4PU4 - chains A and D of the 6 polymer chains in the assembly; structure by X-ray diffraction, 3.79 A resolution.

[Chain A]
Molecule: Toxin-antitoxin system toxin HipA family
From: Shewanella oneidensis
UniProt: Q8EIX3 (Q8EIX3_SHEON); residues 1-433 here = UniProt positions 1-433
Sequence (454 residues; numbered -20 to 433; the number before each row is that of its first residue; numbers below 1 keep their minus sign (Met-20 is residue -20)):
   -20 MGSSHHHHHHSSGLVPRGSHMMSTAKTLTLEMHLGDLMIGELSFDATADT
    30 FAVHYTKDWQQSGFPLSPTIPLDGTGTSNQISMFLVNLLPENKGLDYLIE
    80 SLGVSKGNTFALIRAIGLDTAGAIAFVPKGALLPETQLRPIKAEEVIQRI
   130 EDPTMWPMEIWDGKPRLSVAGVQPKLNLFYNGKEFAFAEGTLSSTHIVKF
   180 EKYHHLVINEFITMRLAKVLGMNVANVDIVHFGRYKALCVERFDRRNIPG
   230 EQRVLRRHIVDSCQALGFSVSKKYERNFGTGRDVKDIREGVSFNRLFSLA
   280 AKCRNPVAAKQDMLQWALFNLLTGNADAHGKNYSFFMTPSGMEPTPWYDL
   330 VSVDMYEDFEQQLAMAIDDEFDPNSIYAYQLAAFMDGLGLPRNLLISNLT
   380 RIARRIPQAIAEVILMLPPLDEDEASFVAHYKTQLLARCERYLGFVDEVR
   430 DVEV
Disordered / not traced: -20 to 6, 137-143
Sequence notes: expression tag (-20 to 0)
Modified positions: Ser147 (phosphoserine; SEP)
Swiss-Prot annotation at these positions:
  - DNA-binding region: Arg380 to Arg384, Arg429
  - active site: Asp306 (Proton acceptor)
  - binding site (ATP): Val151 to Lys154, Lys178, Glu220 to Phe222, His308 to Asn311, Tyr327, Asp328
  - modified residue: Ser147 (Phosphoserine)
  - mutagenesis: Asp306 (D306Q: No autophosphorylation)
From the paper describing this entry:
  - post-translational modification sites: Ser147
  - mutagenesis - D306Q: abolished catalytic activity
  - mutagenesis - D306Q (KD of 300 nM): unchanged binding to HipBso:DNA complex

[Chain D]
Molecule: Toxin-antitoxin system antidote transcriptional repressor Xre family
From: Shewanella oneidensis
UniProt: Q8EIX4 (Q8EIX4_SHEON); residues 21-98 here correspond to UniProt positions 1-78 (UniProt number = residue number - 20)
Sequence (118 residues; numbered -19 to 98; the number before each row is that of its first residue; numbers below 1 keep their minus sign (Met-19 is residue -19)):
   -19 MGSSHHHHHHSSGLVPRGSHMMNGTDIKAKVYEDTLLETIMASPLNQQSL
    31 GLLIKERRKSAALTQDVAAMLCGVTKKTLIRVEKGEDVYISTVFKILDGL
    81 GIDIVSAQTSDTETNGWY
Disordered / not traced: -19 to 19, 98
Sequence notes: expression tag (-19 to 20)

[Chain A / chain D interface]
Pairs across the interface - 22 pairs, chain A then chain D:
  Arg283(A) - Arg37(D)  hydrogen bond (backbone-side chain)
  Arg283(A) - Leu80(D)
  Arg283(A) - Gly81(D)
  Asn284(A) - Arg37(D)
  Asn284(A) - Ala41(D)
  Asn284(A) - Leu80(D)
  Pro285(A) - Gly79(D)
  Pro285(A) - Leu80(D)
  Pro285(A) - Gly81(D)
  Val286(A) - Leu43(D)  hydrophobic
  Val286(A) - Leu51(D)  hydrophobic
  Val286(A) - Cys52(D)  hydrophobic
  Val286(A) - Gly79(D)  hydrogen bond (backbone-backbone)
  Val286(A) - Leu80(D)  hydrophobic
  Ala287(A) - Ala41(D)  hydrophobic
  Gln290(A) - Val47(D)
  Gln290(A) - Leu51(D)
  Pro370(A) - Met50(D)
  Asn372(A) - Met50(D)
  Leu373(A) - Val47(D)  hydrophobic
  Leu373(A) - Met50(D)  hydrogen bond (backbone-side chain)
  Leu373(A) - Leu51(D)  hydrophobic
Other interface residues (no listed pair), chain A (12 interface residues in all): Lys289, Leu369, Ser376
Other interface residues (no listed pair), chain D (13 interface residues in all): Asp46, Ala48, Asp78

[Summary]
12 residues of chain A face 13 of chain D across their interface; the contacts include 3 hydrogen bonds. Among
the polar pairs are Arg283(A)-Arg37(D), Leu373(A)-Met50(D) and Val286(A)-Gly79(D). From the paper: D306Q of
chain A abolishes catalytic activity; a modification site at Ser147(A).
Here chain A is Toxin-antitoxin system toxin HipA family and chain D is Toxin-antitoxin system antidote
transcriptional repressor Xre family, both from Shewanella oneidensis. Entry 4PU4 (Shewanella oneidensis MR-1
Toxin Antitoxin System HipA, HipB and its operator DNA complex (space group P21)) was determined by X-ray
diffraction together with 4PU3, 4PU5, 4PU7 and 4PU8 from the same study.
